Entry 1ULJ (X-ray diffraction, 2.60 A resolution); this record covers chains B and D of the 6 polymer chains in the assembly.

== Chain B (and D) ==
Name: biphenyl dioxygenase small subunit
From: Rhodococcus sp
Notes: EC 1.14.12.18; chain D of this document is another copy of the same molecule, construct and numbering; everything in this record applies to it too
UniProt: Q53123 (Q53123_RHOSR); numbering as in UniProt (aligned over 1-187)
Chain sequence (187 residues; row label = number of the first residue in the row):
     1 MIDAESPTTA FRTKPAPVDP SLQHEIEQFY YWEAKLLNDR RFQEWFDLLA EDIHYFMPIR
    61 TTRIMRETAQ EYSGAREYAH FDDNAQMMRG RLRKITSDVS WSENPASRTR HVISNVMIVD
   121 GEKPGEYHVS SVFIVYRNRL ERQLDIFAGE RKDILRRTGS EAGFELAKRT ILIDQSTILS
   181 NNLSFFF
Disordered / not traced: 1-10 (chain D: 1-9)

== How chain B and chain D interact ==
Pairs across the interface - 62 pairs, chain B then chain D:
  F11(B) - W32(D)
  F11(B) - R41(D)  hydrogen bond (backbone-side chain)
  R12(B) - R41(D)  hydrogen bond (backbone-side chain)
  T13(B) - W32(D)
  T13(B) - E161(D)
  K14(B) - Q28(D)
  K14(B) - W32(D)
  K14(B) - E161(D)
  K14(B) - A162(D)
  P15(B) - W32(D)
  V18(B) - H24(D)
  Q23(B) - H24(D)
  Q23(B) - Q28(D)  hydrogen bond
  R60(B) - R40(D)
  R60(B) - R108(D)
  T62(B) - P105(D)
  T62(B) - R108(D)  hydrogen bond
  T62(B) - L140(D)  hydrogen bond (side chain-backbone)
  R63(B) - P105(D)
  R63(B) - A106(D)
  I64(B) - N104(D)
  M65(B) - S97(D)
  M65(B) - N104(D)  hydrogen bond (backbone-side chain)
  E71(B) - R40(D)  salt bridge
  S114(B) - V112(D)
  S114(B) - I113(D)  hydrogen bond (side chain-backbone)
  N115(B) - Y31(D)
  N115(B) - A34(D)
  N115(B) - H111(D)  hydrogen bond (side chain-backbone)
  N115(B) - I113(D)  hydrogen bond (side chain-backbone)
  V116(B) - Q28(D)  hydrogen bond (backbone-side chain)
  V116(B) - Y31(D)
  M117(B) - Q28(D)
  M117(B) - Y31(D)  hydrophobic
  M117(B) - W32(D)
  M117(B) - K35(D)
  S130(B) - K35(D)
  V132(B) - R110(D)
  V132(B) - V112(D)  hydrophobic
  I134(B) - I134(D)  hydrophobic
  I146(B) - Y136(D)  hydrogen bond (backbone-side chain)
  I146(B) - I146(D)  hydrophobic
  F147(B) - Y136(D)
  A148(B) - Y136(D)  hydrophobic
  G149(B) - R110(D)
  E150(B) - K35(D)  salt bridge
  E150(B) - R110(D)
  K152(B) - K35(D)
  D174(B) - T109(D)
  D174(B) - R110(D)  salt bridge
  D174(B) - Y136(D)
  D174(B) - N138(D)
  Q175(B) - R108(D)
  Q175(B) - Y136(D)  hydrogen bond
  Q175(B) - N138(D)
  S176(B) - R108(D)  hydrogen bond
  S176(B) - N138(D)
  S176(B) - L140(D)  hydrogen bond (side chain-backbone)
  S176(B) - E141(D)  hydrogen bond (side chain-backbone)
  T177(B) - E141(D)  hydrogen bond (side chain-backbone)
  L179(B) - N138(D)
  L179(B) - R142(D)
Interface residues without a listed pair, chain B (36 interface residues in all): E27, T61, T68, F133, L172
Interface residues without a listed pair, chain D (31 interface residues in all): D39, T96, D98, L144

== In short ==
36 residues of chain B face 31 of chain D across their interface; the contacts include 16 hydrogen bonds and 3
salt bridges. Among the polar pairs are E71(B)-R40(D), E150(B)-K35(D) and D174(B)-R110(D).
Both chains are biphenyl dioxygenase small subunit (Rhodococcus sp). Entry 1ULJ (Biphenyl dioxygenase
(BphA1A2) in complex with the substrate) was determined by X-ray diffraction (same publication as 1ULI).
